PDB entry 1MPO | X-ray diffraction, 2.80 A resolution | chains A and C of the 3 polymer chains in the assembly

== Chain A (and C) ==
Name: Maltoporin
From: Escherichia coli
Notes: chain C of this document is another copy of the same molecule, construct and numbering; everything in this record applies to it too
Reference sequence: P02943 (LAMB_ECOLI); residues 1-421 here correspond to UniProt positions 26-446 (UniProt number = residue number + 25)
Sequence (421 residues; numbered 1 to 421; the number before each row is that of its first residue):
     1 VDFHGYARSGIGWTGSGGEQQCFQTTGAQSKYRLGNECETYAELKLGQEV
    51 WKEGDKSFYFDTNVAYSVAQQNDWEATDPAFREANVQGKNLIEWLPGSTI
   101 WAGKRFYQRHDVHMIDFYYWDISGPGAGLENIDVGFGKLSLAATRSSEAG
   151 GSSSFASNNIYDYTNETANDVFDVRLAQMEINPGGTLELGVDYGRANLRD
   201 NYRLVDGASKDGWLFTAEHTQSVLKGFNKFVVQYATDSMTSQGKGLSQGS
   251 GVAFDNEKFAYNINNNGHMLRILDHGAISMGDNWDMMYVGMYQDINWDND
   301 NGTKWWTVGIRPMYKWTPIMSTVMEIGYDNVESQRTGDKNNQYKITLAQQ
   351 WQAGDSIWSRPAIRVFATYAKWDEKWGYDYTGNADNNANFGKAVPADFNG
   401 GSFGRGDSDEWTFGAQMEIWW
Disulfide bonds: Cys22-Cys38
Bound ions: Mg2+ site 1: Asp78 (shared with 1 residue of chain B; Asp78(C) of chain C)

== How chain A and chain C interact ==
Pairs across the interface - 76 pairs, chain A then chain C:
  Val1(A) - Val1(C)  hydrophobic
  Phe3(A) - Val1(C)  hydrophobic
  Phe3(A) - Leu46(C)
  Phe3(A) - Gln48(C)
  Ala7(A) - Phe60(C)  hydrophobic
  Ser9(A) - Ala84(C)  hydrogen bond (side chain-backbone)
  Ser9(A) - Gly103(C)
  Ser9(A) - Lys104(C)  hydrogen bond (side chain-backbone)
  Gly10(A) - Pro125(C)
  Ile11(A) - Gly126(C)
  Ile11(A) - Thr144(C)
  Ile11(A) - Arg145(C)
  Gly12(A) - Arg145(C)  hydrogen bond (backbone-side chain)
  Trp13(A) - Arg145(C)
  Trp13(A) - Asp170(C)  hydrogen bond
  Trp13(A) - Asn197(C)
  Ser16(A) - Asp200(C)
  Gly17(A) - Leu198(C)
  Gly17(A) - Arg199(C)
  Gly18(A) - Asn197(C)  hydrogen bond (backbone-side chain)
  Gly18(A) - Leu198(C)  hydrogen bond (backbone-backbone)
  Glu19(A) - Arg145(C)
  Glu19(A) - Ala168(C)
  Thr40(A) - Phe81(C)
  Ala42(A) - Phe81(C)  hydrophobic
  Tyr66(A) - Phe81(C)  hydrophobic
  Val68(A) - Phe81(C)  hydrophobic
  Val68(A) - Lys104(C)
  Gln70(A) - Pro125(C)
  Gln71(A) - Pro125(C)
  Gln71(A) - Arg145(C)  hydrogen bond
  Gln71(A) - Ser146(C)
  Gln71(A) - Ser147(C)  hydrogen bond (backbone-backbone)
  Asn72(A) - Lys104(C)  hydrogen bond (backbone-side chain)
  Asn72(A) - Pro125(C)
  Asn72(A) - Ser146(C)
  Asn72(A) - Ser147(C)  hydrogen bond (side chain-backbone)
  Asp73(A) - Phe81(C)
  Asp73(A) - Arg82(C)  salt bridge
  Asp73(A) - Lys104(C)  hydrogen bond (backbone-side chain)
  Asp73(A) - Phe106(C)
  Asp73(A) - Ser123(C)
  Asp73(A) - Gly124(C)
  Trp74(A) - Tyr41(C)
  Trp74(A) - Ala80(C)
  Trp74(A) - Arg82(C)
  Glu75(A) - Ala80(C)
  Glu75(A) - Phe81(C)  hydrogen bond (backbone-backbone)
  Glu75(A) - Lys104(C)  salt bridge
  Ala76(A) - Asp78(C)
  Ala76(A) - Pro79(C)
  Ala76(A) - Ala80(C)  hydrophobic
  Thr77(A) - Asp78(C)
  Thr77(A) - Pro79(C)  hydrogen bond (backbone-backbone)
  Asp78(A) - Asp78(C)
  Ile319(A) - Trp51(C)  hydrophobic
  Ile319(A) - Lys56(C)
  Ile319(A) - Leu91(C)  hydrophobic
  Trp351(A) - Phe58(C)
  Trp351(A) - Leu91(C)
  Trp351(A) - Ile100(C)  hydrophobic
  Gln352(A) - Phe58(C)
  Ala353(A) - Trp51(C)  hydrophobic
  Ala353(A) - Phe58(C)  hydrophobic
  Pro361(A) - Val50(C)  hydrophobic
  Pro361(A) - Phe58(C)  hydrophobic
  Pro361(A) - Val86(C)  hydrophobic
  Ile363(A) - Val86(C)
  Ile363(A) - Ile100(C)
  Ala415(A) - Ala127(C)  hydrophobic
  Met417(A) - Ala84(C)
  Met417(A) - Asn85(C)
  Met417(A) - Val86(C)  hydrophobic
  Met417(A) - Ala102(C)
  Ile419(A) - Phe60(C)  hydrophobic
  Trp421(A) - Phe60(C)  hydrophobic
Also at the interface, not in a pair above, chain A (40 interface residues in all): Gln21, Leu46, Pro79, Gly354, Gln416
Also at the interface, not in a pair above, chain C (46 interface residues in all): Gly47, Val64, Ala65, Tyr66, Gly88, Ile92, Ala143, Phe172

== Summary ==
The interface between chain A and chain C involves 40 residues on one side and 46 on the other, with 13
hydrogen bonds and 2 salt bridges. Polar contacts include Asp73(A)-Arg82(C), Glu75(A)-Lys104(C) and
Ser9(A)-Ala84(C).
Both chains are Maltoporin (Escherichia coli). Entry 1MPO (Maltoporin maltohexaose complex) was determined by
X-ray diffraction together with 1MPM and 1MPN from the same study.
